PDB entry 6NY1 | electron microscopy, 4.20 A resolution (low resolution: residue-level contacts below are approximate; hydrogen-bond / salt-bridge calls are withheld) | chains Y and C of the 4 polymer chains in the assembly

Chain Y:
Molecule: CasX
Source organism: Deltaproteobacteria bacterium
Notes: engineered mutation(s): D672A, E769A, D935A
UniProt: A0A357BT59 (A0A357BT59_9DELT); numbering as in UniProt; present here: 1-103, 186-828, 913-986
Chain sequence (986 residues; each row starts with the number of its first residue; X marks 166 residues of unknown identity (built as UNK)):
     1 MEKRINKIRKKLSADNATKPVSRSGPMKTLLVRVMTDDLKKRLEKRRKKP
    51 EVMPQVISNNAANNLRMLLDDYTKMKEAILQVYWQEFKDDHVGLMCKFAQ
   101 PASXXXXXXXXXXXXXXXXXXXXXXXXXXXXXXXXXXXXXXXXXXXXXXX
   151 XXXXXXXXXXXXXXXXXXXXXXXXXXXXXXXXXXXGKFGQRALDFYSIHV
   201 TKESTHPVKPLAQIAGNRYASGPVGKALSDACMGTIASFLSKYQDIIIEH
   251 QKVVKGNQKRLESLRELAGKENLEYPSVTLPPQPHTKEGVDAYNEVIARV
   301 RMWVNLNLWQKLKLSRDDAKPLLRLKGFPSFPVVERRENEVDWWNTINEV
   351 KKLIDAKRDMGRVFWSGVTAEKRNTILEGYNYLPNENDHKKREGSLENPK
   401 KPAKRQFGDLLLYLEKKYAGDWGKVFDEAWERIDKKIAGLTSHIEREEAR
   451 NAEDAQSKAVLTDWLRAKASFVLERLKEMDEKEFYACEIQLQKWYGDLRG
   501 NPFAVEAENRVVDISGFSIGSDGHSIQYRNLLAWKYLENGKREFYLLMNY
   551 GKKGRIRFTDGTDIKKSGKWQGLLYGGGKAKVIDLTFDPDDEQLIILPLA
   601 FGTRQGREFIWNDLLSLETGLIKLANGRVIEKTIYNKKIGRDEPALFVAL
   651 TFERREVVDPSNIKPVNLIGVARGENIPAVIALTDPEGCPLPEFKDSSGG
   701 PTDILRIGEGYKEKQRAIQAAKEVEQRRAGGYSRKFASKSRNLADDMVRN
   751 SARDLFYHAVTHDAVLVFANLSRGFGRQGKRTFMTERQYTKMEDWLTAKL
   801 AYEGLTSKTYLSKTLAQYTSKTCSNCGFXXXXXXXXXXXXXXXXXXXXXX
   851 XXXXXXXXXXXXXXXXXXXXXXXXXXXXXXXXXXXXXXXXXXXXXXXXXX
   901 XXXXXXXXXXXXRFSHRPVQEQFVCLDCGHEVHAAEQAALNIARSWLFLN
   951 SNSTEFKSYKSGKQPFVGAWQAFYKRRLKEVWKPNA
Disordered / not traced: 1, 120-122, 144-146, 158-176, 393-396, 419-421, 691-704, 777-787, 828, 838-841, 844-859, 984-986
Differences from the reference sequence: conflict Ala672 (Asp in A0A357BT59), Ala769 (Glu in A0A357BT59), Ala935 (Asp in A0A357BT59)

Chain C:
Molecule: DNA target strand
Sequence (30 nucleotides; row label = number of the first residue in the row):
     1 TTTGATTTTCTGCTGCAGGATGAAATCCCG
Disordered / not traced: 1

Chain Y / chain C interface:
Pairs across the interface - 42 pairs, chain Y then chain C:
  Met27(Y) - DA20(C)
  Lys187(Y) - DG18(C)
  Phe188(Y) - DG19(C)
  Gly189(Y) - DG19(C)
  Gln190(Y) - DG19(C)
  Arg191(Y) - DA20(C)
  Arg191(Y) - DT21(C)
  Lys226(Y) - DT21(C)
  Lys226(Y) - DG22(C)
  Lys226(Y) - DA23(C)
  Asp230(Y) - DT21(C)
  Gly234(Y) - DG18(C)
  Ala237(Y) - DG18(C)
  Ser238(Y) - DA17(C)
  Ser238(Y) - DG18(C)
  Ser241(Y) - DA17(C)
  Ser241(Y) - DG18(C)
  Lys242(Y) - DG15(C)
  Lys242(Y) - DC16(C)
  Arg316(Y) - DT7(C)
  Arg316(Y) - DT8(C)
  Gly516(Y) - DG22(C)
  Phe517(Y) - DG22(C)
  Ser518(Y) - DG22(C)
  Ser521(Y) - DA24(C)
  Tyr528(Y) - DG22(C)
  Gly577(Y) - DA23(C)
  Gly578(Y) - DA23(C)
  Lys623(Y) - DT21(C)
  Lys623(Y) - DG22(C)
  Ala625(Y) - DA20(C)
  Ala625(Y) - DT21(C)
  Gly674(Y) - DT2(C)
  Glu675(Y) - DT2(C)
  Asn676(Y) - DT2(C)
  Ile677(Y) - DT2(C)
  Tyr732(Y) - DT11(C)
  Ala737(Y) - DG12(C)
  Arg741(Y) - DG12(C)
  Arg741(Y) - DC13(C)
  Arg741(Y) - DT14(C)
  Gln788(Y) - DG15(C)
Interface residues without a listed pair, chain Y (40 interface residues in all): Asp463, Phe503, Ile519, Gln527, Asn626, Arg628, Arg673, Lys791, Arg917
Interface residues without a listed pair, chain C (19 interface residues in all): DG4, DC10

In short:
40 residues of chain Y face 19 of chain C across their interface.
Here chain Y is CasX (Deltaproteobacteria bacterium) and chain C is DNA target strand. Entry 6NY1
(CasX-gRNA-DNA(30bp) State II) was determined by electron microscopy together with 6NY2 and 6NY3 from the same
study.
